Entry 6EO4 (X-ray diffraction, 2.90 A resolution); this record covers chain A.

# Chain A
Protein: PpBBE-like 1
From: Physcomitrella patens subsp. patens
Amino-acid sequence (479 residues; each row starts with the number of its first residue):
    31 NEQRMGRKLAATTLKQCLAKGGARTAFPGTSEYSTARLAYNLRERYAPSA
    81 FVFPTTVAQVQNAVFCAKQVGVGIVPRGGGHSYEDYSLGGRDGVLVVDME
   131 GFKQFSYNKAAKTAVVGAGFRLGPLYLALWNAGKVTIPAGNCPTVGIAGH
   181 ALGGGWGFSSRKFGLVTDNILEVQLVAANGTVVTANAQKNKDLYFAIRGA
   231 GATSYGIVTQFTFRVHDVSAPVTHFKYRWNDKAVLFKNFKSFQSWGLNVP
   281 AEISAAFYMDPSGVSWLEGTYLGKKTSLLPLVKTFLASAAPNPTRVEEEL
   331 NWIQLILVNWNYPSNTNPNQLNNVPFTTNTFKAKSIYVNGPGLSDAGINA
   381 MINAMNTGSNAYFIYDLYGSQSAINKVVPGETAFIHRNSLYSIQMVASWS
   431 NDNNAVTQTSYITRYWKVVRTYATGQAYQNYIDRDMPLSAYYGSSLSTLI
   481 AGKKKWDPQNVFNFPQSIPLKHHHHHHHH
Unresolved in the structure: 31-41, 505-509
Disulfides: C47-C96
Glycans and other covalent adducts: flavin-adenine dinucleotide (FAD) linked to H111, C172; N-acetylglucosamine (NAG) linked to N209
Ligand contacts: FAD (flavin-adenine dinucleotide): Y70, V105, P106, R107, G108, G109, G110, S112, Y113, Y116, S117, M129, A148, G170, N171, V175, G176, A178, G179, H180, L182, G185, W186, G231, A232, T233, G236, I237, V238, W340, Y458, N460, Y461
Reported in the primary citation:
  - binding site for flavin-adenine dinucleotide: H111, C172
  - contacts within the chain: W186-L397 (backbone contact), D396-Y461 (hydrogen bond), Y398-S422 (water-mediated contact), Y113-Q424 (hydrogen bond)
  - catalytic residues: D396, Y461
  - catalytic residues: Q424 (from molecular simulation)
  - mutagenesis - Y113F: unchanged catalytic activity
  - mutagenesis - W186F, D396A, D396N, S422A: decreased catalytic activity
  - mutagenesis - Q424A: abolished catalytic activity

# In short
Flavin-adenine dinucleotide is covalently linked to H111. Covalently linked N-acetylglucosamine: at N209. From
the paper: catalytic residues D396, Y461 and Q424; W186F, D396A and D396N, among others, reduce catalytic
activity; 6 substitutions were tested in all.
Chain A is PpBBE-like 1 (Physcomitrella patens subsp. patens); the structure, Physcomitrella patens BBE-like 1
wild-type, was determined by X-ray diffraction (same publication as 6EO5).
